3I68 - chain A; structure by X-ray diffraction, 2.40 A resolution.

# Chain A
Protein: Dihydroorotate dehydrogenase homolog, mitochondrial
Source organism: Plasmodium falciparum 3D7
Notes: EC 1.3.3.1; fragment: with 384-413 deleted
Reference sequence: Q08210 (PYRD_PLAF7); numbering as in UniProt; present here: 158-383, 414-569
Amino-acid sequence (415 residues; row label = number of the first residue in the row; note: 30 numbers in that range are skipped by the numbering (no residue carries them; nothing is unmodelled there)):
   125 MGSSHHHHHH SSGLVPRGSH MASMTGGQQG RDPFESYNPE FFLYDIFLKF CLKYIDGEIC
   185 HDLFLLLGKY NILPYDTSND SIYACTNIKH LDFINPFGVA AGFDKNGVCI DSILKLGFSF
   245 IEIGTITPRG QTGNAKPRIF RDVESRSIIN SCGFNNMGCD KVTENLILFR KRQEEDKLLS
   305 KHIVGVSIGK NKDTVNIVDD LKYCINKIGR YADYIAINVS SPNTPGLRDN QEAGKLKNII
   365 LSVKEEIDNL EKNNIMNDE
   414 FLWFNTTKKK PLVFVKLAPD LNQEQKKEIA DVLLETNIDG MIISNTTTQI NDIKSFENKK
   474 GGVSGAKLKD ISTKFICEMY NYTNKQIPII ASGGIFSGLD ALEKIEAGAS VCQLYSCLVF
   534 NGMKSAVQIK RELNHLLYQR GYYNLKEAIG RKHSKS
Disordered / not traced: 125-158, 567-569
Construct notes: expression tag (125-157)
Small-molecule neighbours:
  - FMN (flavin mononucleotide): A224, A225, G226, K229, G248, T249, I263, I272, N274, C276, F278, S311, N342, K429, S457, N458, T459, S477, G478, L481, S505, G506, G507, I508, Q526, L527, Y528, S529
  - J4Z (N-anthracen-2-yl-5-methyl[1,2,4]triazolo[1,5-a]pyrimidin-7-amine): L172, C175, L176, G181, C184, H185, F188, L189, G192, L197, F227, C233, S236, I237, L240, I263, R265, L531, V532, M536
  - orotic acid (ORO): K229, N274, S275, C276, G277, F278, N279, N342, S345, P346, N347, N458, T459
UniProt features mapped onto this chain:
  - active site: S345 (Nucleophile)
  - binding site (FMN): A225 to K229, T249, N342, K429, S477, G478, S505 to G507, Y528, S529
  - binding site (substrate): K229, N274 to F278, N342, N347, N458, T459
From the paper describing this entry:
  - binding site for J4Z: L172, L176, G181, C184, H185, F188, L189, L197, F227, C233, I237, L240, R265, Y528, V532, M536
  - conformationally variable residues (side-chain flip): L176, L197, M536
  - mutagenesis - H185A, F188A, F227A, R265A: decreased binding to J4Z

# Overview
Ligands of chain A: compound J4Z, flavin mononucleotide and orotic acid. Curated annotation (UniProt) lists
active-site residue S345, 15 FMN-binding residues and 10 substrate-binding residues. From the paper: a binding
site for J4Z at L172, L176 and G181 among others; H185A, F188A and F227A, among others, reduce binding to J4Z.
Chain A is Dihydroorotate dehydrogenase homolog, mitochondrial (Plasmodium falciparum 3D7); the structure,
Plasmodium falciparum dihydroorotate dehydrogenase bound with triazolopyrimidine-based inhibitor DSM2, was
determined by X-ray diffraction, deposited together with 3I65 and 3I6R.
